8QA7 - chain A; structure by X-ray diffraction, 1.47 A resolution.

[Chain A]
Molecule: Histone deacetylase 6
From: Danio rerio
UniProt: F8W4B7 (F8W4B7_DANRE); residues 442-798 here = UniProt positions 442-798
Amino-acid sequence (358 residues; numbered 441 to 798; the number before each row is that of its first residue):
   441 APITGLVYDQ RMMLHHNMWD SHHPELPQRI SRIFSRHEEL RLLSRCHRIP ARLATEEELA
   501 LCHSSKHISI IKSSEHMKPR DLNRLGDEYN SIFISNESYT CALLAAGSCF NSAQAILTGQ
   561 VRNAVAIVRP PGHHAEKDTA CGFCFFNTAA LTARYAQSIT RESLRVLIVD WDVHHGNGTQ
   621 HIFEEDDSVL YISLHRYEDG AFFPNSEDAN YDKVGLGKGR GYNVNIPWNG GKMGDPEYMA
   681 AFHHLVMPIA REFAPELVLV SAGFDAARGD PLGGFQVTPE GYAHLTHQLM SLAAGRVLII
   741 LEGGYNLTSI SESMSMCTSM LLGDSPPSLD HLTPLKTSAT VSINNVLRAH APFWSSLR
Unresolved in the structure: 441
Sequence notes: expression tag (441)
Metal / ion sites: K+ site 1: D610, D612, H614, S633, L634; Zn2+: D612, H614, D705 (together with EPE); K+ site 2: F623, D626, V629, Y662

[Summary]
The K+ site 1 is built by D610, D612, H614, S633 and L634. D612, H614 and D705 form the Zn2+ site.
Chain A is Histone deacetylase 6 (Danio rerio); the structure, Crystal structure of HDAC6 catalytic domain 2
from zebrafish in complex with buffer component, was determined by X-ray diffraction (same publication as
8CJ7).
